9ITL - chains E and G of the 26 polymer chains in the assembly; structure by electron microscopy, 3.31 A resolution.

== Chain E ==
Protein: ATP synthase subunit beta
Source organism: Chloroflexus aurantiacus J-10-fl
Notes: EC 7.1.2.2
Reference sequence: A9WGS4 (ATPB_CHLAA); residues 1-471 here = UniProt positions 1-471
Chain sequence (471 residues; row label = number of the first residue in the row):
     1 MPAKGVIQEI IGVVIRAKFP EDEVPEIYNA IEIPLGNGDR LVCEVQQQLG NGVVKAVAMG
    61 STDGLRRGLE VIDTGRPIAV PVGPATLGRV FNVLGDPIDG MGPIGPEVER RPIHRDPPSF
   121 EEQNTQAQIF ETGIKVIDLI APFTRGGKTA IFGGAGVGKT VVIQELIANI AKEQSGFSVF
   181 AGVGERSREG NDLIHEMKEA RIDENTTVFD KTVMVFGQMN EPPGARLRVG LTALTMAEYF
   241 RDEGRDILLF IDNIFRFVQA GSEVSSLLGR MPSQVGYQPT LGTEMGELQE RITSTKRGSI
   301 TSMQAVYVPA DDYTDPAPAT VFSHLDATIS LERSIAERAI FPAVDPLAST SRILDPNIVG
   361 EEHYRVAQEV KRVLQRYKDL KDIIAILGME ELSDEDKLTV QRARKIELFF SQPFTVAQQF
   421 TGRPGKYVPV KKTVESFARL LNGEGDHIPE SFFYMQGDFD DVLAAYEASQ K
Unresolved in the structure: 1-2, 469-471

== Chain G ==
Protein: ATP synthase gamma chain
Source organism: Chloroflexus aurantiacus J-10-fl
Reference sequence: A9WGS5 (ATPG_CHLAA); numbering as in UniProt (aligned over 1-290)
Chain sequence (290 residues; each row starts with the number of its first residue):
     1 MPSSREIKRR IRSVKNVAQI TRAMEMVSAS KMRRAQRNVL ATRPYADRMR EVMANLTARV
    61 VGAARRGTLL EKRETVKSVA LLVVTPDRGL CGSLVANVLR RAGRFITEQR AMGRTVDVYT
   121 FGRKGRDFFL RTGFAPAGEA TRLGDAPKLE AILGVAISAI NGFQSGKYDE LYIIYSEFIN
   181 TLVQRPAIKQ LLPVESPDIS TTTNVDYTYE PGEEEVLNSI LPRYVETQIY QAVLESIASE
   241 HSARMVAMRN ATNNAKDLVR DLTLSFNKAR QAAITKEVSE IASGAAALTS
Unresolved in the structure: 1, 287-290

== Interface between chain E and chain G ==
Contacting residue pairs (21; chain E residue first):
  Pro272(E) with Val278(G), hydrophobic
  Gln274(E) with Thr275(G), hydrogen bond (backbone-side chain)
  Val275(E) with Ile274(G)
  Gly276(E) with Val278(G)
  Asp312(E) with Asn267(G), hydrogen bond; Arg270(G), salt bridge; Gln271(G)
  Thr314(E) with Gln271(G)
  Asp315(E) with Gln271(G)
  Asp382(E) with Arg22(G), salt bridge; Glu25(G)
  Ile386(E) with Arg22(G); Met26(G), hydrophobic; Ala29(G), hydrophobic; Met245(G), hydrophobic
  Leu387(E) with Ala29(G), hydrophobic; Arg33(G); Met245(G), hydrophobic
  Glu390(E) with Arg33(G), salt bridge
  Glu391(E) with Arg33(G), salt bridge; Thr181(G)
Also at the interface, not in a pair above, chain E (17 interface residues in all): Ala310, Asp311, Pro316, Ile383, Ala385
Also at the interface, not in a pair above, chain G (15 interface residues in all): Arg249, Ala282

== Overview ==
17 residues of chain E face 15 of chain G across their interface; the contacts include 2 hydrogen bonds and 4
salt bridges. Among the polar pairs are Asp312(E)-Arg270(G), Asp382(E)-Arg22(G) and Glu390(E)-Arg33(G).
Chain E is ATP synthase subunit beta and chain G is ATP synthase gamma chain, both from Chloroflexus
aurantiacus J-10-fl; the structure, Chloroflexus aurantiacus ATP synthase, state 3, was determined by electron
microscopy (same publication as 9ITJ, 9ITK, 9ITM, 9ITN, 9ITO, 9ITP and 11 further entries).
